Entry 5MPB (electron microscopy, 7.80 A resolution (low resolution: residue-level contacts below are approximate; hydrogen-bond / salt-bridge calls are withheld)); this record covers chains K and L of the 47 polymer chains in the assembly.

[Chain K]
Molecule: 26S protease regulatory subunit 6B homolog
Organism: Saccharomyces cerevisiae (strain ATCC 204508 / S288c)
UniProt: P33298 (PRS6B_YEAST); numbering as in UniProt (aligned over 1-428)
Amino-acid sequence (428 residues; row label = number of the first residue in the row):
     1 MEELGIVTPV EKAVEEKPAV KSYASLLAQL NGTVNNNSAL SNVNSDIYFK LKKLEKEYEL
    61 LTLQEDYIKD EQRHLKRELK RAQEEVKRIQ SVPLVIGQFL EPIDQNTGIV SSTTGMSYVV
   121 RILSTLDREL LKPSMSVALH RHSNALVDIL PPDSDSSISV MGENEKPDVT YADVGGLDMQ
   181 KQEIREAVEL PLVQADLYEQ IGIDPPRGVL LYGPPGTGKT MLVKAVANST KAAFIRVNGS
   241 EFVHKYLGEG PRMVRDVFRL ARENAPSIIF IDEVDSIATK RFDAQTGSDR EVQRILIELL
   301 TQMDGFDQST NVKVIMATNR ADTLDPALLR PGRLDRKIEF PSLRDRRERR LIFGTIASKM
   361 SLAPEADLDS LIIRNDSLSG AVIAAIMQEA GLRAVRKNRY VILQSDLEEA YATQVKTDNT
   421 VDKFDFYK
Unresolved in the structure: 1-39
Swiss-Prot annotation at these positions:
  - binding site (ATP): Gly213 to Thr220
  - modified residue: Met1 (N-acetylmethionine)
  - cross-link: Lys280 (Glycyl lysine isopeptide (Lys-Gly) (interchain with G-Cter in ubiquitin))
Ion coordination: Mg2+: Thr220 (together with AMP-PNP)
Ligand contacts:
  - AMP-PNP (ANP; phosphoaminophosphonic acid-adenylate ester), molecule 1: Ala172, Asp173, Gly176, Leu177, Pro214, Pro215, Gly216, Thr217, Gly218, Lys219, Thr220, Met221, Leu222, Asn319, Arg344, Ile352, Gly380, Ala381, Ala384
  - AMP-PNP (ANP), molecule 2: Arg207, Asp304, Asp307, Gly332, Arg333

[Chain L]
Molecule: 26S protease subunit RPT4
Organism: Saccharomyces cerevisiae (strain ATCC 204508 / S288c)
UniProt: P53549 (PRS10_YEAST); numbering as in UniProt (aligned over 1-437)
Amino-acid sequence (437 residues; each row starts with the number of its first residue):
     1 MSEEQDPLLA GLGETSGDNH TQQSHEQQPE QPQETEEHHE EEPSRVDPEQ EAHNKALNQF
    61 KRKLLEHRRY DDQLKQRRQN IRDLEKLYDK TENDIKALQS IGQLIGEVMK ELSEEKYIVK
   121 ASSGPRYIVG VRNSVDRSKL KKGVRVTLDI TTLTIMRILP RETDPLVYNM TSFEQGEITF
   181 DGIGGLTEQI RELREVIELP LKNPEIFQRV GIKPPKGVLL YGPPGTGKTL LAKAVAATIG
   241 ANFIFSPASG IVDKYIGESA RIIREMFAYA KEHEPCIIFM DEVDAIGGRR FSEGTSADRE
   301 IQRTLMELLT QMDGFDNLGQ TKIIMATNRP DTLDPALLRP GRLDRKVEIP LPNEAGRLEI
   361 FKIHTAKVKK TGEFDFEAAV KMSDGFNGAD IRNCATEAGF FAIRDDRDHI NPDDLMKAVR
   421 KVAEVKKLEG TIEYQKL
Unresolved in the structure: 1-48, 437
Swiss-Prot annotation at these positions:
  - binding site (ATP): Gly222 to Thr229
  - modified residue: Ser2 (N-acetylserine)
Ion coordination: Mg2+: Thr229 (together with AMP-PNP)
Ligand contacts:
  - AMP-PNP (ANP; phosphoaminophosphonic acid-adenylate ester), molecule 1: Gly182, Ile183, Gly184, Gly185, Pro223, Pro224, Gly225, Thr226, Gly227, Lys228, Thr229, Leu230, Ile360, His364, Gly388, Ala389, Arg392
  - AMP-PNP (ANP), molecule 2: Lys213, Asp313, Gly314, Arg339, Gly341

[Chain K / chain L interface]
Residue-residue contacts - 92 pairs, chain K then chain L:
  Val92(K) with Ile128(L); Val129(L)
  Pro93(K) with Ile128(L); Thr152(L)
  Leu94(K) with Tyr127(L); Ile128(L)
  Val95(K) with Arg126(L); Tyr127(L)
  Ile96(K) with Ile118(L); Arg126(L); Ile128(L)
  Thr113(K) with Pro125(L); Arg126(L)
  Thr114(K) with Pro125(L)
  Arg141(K) with Tyr127(L); Leu153(L)
  Asp153(K) with Lys110(L)
  Ser154(K) with Ile118(L)
  Asp155(K) with Met109(L); Ile118(L); Arg126(L)
  Ser156(K) with Lys110(L)
  Ser159(K) with Lys142(L)
  Val160(K) with Lys142(L); Phe315(L)
  Glu163(K) with Phe315(L)
  Pro167(K) with Asp316(L)
  Pro215(K) with Arg339(L)
  Gly216(K) with Arg339(L)
  Lys224(K) with Phe315(L)
  Arg236(K) with Gly314(L); Phe315(L)
  Ser240(K) with Ala260(L); Arg264(L); Glu307(L)
  Glu241(K) with Arg264(L)
  Val243(K) with Gly257(L); Arg303(L)
  His244(K) with Ile256(L)
  Lys245(K) with Tyr255(L); Ile256(L)
  Glu273(K) with Arg303(L); Met306(L); Glu307(L)
  Asp275(K) with Met306(L)
  Ser276(K) with Arg303(L); Met306(L)
  Thr279(K) with Arg299(L)
  Arg281(K) with Glu293(L); Arg299(L)
  Asp283(K) with Glu293(L); Gly294(L)
  Gln285(K) with Gly294(L); Thr295(L)
  Thr286(K) with Thr295(L); Ser296(L)
  Ser288(K) with Tyr255(L); Ile256(L); Ser296(L)
  Asp289(K) with Gly294(L); Thr295(L); Ser296(L); Arg299(L)
  Gln293(K) with Arg299(L)
  Arg320(K) with Arg290(L)
  Lys359(K) with Val210(L); Gly211(L)
  Met360(K) with Arg209(L); Val210(L)
  Ala381(K) with Pro340(L); Gly341(L)
  Val382(K) with Pro340(L)
  Ala385(K) with Pro340(L)
  Met387(K) with Ile212(L)
  Gln388(K) with Ile212(L); Lys213(L); Pro214(L); Pro215(L); Lys216(L); Gly341(L); Arg342(L); Leu343(L); Asp344(L)
  Glu389(K) with Asp344(L); Arg345(L)
  Leu392(K) with Glu195(L); Asp344(L)
  Val395(K) with Ile206(L)
  Arg396(K) with Glu195(L)
  Tyr400(K) with Arg209(L); Val210(L)
  Gln414(K) with Lys346(L)
Other interface residues (no listed pair), chain K (60 interface residues in all): Gln90, Ser91, Ala138, Leu150, Met161, Gly162, Met221, Glu291, Val292, Ala384
Other interface residues (no listed pair), chain L (52 interface residues in all): Lys116, Gly130, Phe207, Lys254, Glu258, Ala268

[Overview]
60 residues of chain K and 52 residues of chain L are in contact. One AMP-PNP molecule is bound between chain
K and chain L. Bound to chain K: AMP-PNP. Bound to chain L: AMP-PNP.
Chain K is 26S protease regulatory subunit 6B homolog and chain L is 26S protease subunit RPT4, both from
Saccharomyces cerevisiae (strain ATCC 204508 / S288c); the structure, 26S proteasome in presence of AMP-PNP
(s3), was determined by electron microscopy together with 5MP9, 5MPA, 5MPC, 5MPD and 5MPE from the same study.
